Entry 8X9X (electron microscopy, 3.10 A resolution); this record covers chains D and V of the 18 polymer chains in the assembly.

== Chain D ==
Name: Major capsid protein
From: Human alphaherpesvirus 3
UniProt: Q6QCL5 (Q6QCL5_HHV3); residues 26-1394 here = UniProt positions 26-1394
Amino-acid sequence (1369 residues; row label = number of the first residue in the row):
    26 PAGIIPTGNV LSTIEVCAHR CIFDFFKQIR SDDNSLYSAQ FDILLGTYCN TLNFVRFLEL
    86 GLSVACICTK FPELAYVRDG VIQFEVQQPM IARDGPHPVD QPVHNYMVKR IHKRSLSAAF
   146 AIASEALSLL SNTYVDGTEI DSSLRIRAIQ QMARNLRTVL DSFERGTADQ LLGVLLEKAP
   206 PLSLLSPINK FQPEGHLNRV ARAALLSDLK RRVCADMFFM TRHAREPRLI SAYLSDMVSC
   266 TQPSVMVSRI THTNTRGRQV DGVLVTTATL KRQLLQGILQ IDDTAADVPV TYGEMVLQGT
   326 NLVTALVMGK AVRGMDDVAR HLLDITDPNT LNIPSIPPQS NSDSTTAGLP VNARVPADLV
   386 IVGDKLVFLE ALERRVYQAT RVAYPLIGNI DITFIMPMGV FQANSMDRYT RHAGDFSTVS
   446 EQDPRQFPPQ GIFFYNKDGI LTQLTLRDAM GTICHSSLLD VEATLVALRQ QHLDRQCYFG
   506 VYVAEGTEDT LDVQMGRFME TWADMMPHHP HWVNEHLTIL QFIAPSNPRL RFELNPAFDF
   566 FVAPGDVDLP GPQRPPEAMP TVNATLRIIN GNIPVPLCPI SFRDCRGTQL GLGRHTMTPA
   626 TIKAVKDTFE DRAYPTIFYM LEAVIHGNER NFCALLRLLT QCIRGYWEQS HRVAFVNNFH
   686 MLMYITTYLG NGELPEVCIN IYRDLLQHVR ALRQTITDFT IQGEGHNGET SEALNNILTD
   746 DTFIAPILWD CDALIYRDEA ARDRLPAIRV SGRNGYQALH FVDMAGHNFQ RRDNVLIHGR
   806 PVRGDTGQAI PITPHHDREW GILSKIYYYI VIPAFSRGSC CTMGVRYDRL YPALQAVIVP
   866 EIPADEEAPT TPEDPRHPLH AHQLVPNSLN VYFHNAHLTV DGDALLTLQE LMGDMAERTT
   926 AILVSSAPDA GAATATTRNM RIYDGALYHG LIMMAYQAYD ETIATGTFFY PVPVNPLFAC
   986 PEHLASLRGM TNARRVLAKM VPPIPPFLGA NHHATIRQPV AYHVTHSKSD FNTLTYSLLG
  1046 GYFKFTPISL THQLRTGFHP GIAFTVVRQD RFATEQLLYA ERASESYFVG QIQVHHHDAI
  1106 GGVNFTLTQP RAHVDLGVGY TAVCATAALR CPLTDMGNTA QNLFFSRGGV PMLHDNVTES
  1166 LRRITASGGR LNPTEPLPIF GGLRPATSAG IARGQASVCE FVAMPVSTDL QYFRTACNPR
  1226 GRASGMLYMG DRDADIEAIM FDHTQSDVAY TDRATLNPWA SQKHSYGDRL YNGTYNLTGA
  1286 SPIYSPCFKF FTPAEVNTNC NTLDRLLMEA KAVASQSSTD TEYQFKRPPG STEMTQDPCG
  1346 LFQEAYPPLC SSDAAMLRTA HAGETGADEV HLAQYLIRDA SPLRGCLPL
Not modelled in the structure: 339-376
Disulfides: Cys846-Cys985
Sequence notes: conflict Ala814 (Gly in Q6QCL5)

== Chain V ==
Name: Small capsomere-interacting protein
From: Human alphaherpesvirus 3
UniProt: U5NQG6 (U5NQG6_HHV3); residues 10-103 here correspond to UniProt positions 14-107 (UniProt number = residue number + 4)
Amino-acid sequence (94 residues; row label = number of the first residue in the row):
    10 SNPTTFSVEA IAAYTPVALI RLLNASGPLQ PGHRVDIADA RSIYTVGAAA SAARARANHN
    70 ANTIRRTAMF AETDPMTWLR PTVGLRRTFN PRII
Sequence notes: conflict Arg95 (Lys99 in U5NQG6)

== Interface between chain D and chain V ==
Contacting residue pairs - 41 pairs, chain D then chain V:
  Glu654(D) with Phe79(V)
  Arg655(D) with Met78(V); Phe79(V)
  Cys658(D) with Met78(V); Phe79(V), hydrophobic
  Ala659(D) with Met78(V)
  Leu661(D) with Arg95(V); Arg96(V); Thr97(V)
  Arg662(D) with Arg96(V); Phe98(V); Asn99(V)
  Tyr693(D) with Phe79(V); Arg95(V), hydrogen bond (backbone-side chain)
  Asn696(D) with Arg95(V)
  Glu698(D) with Arg95(V), salt bridge; Thr97(V)
  Met789(D) with Val55(V)
  His792(D) with Ser51(V); Val55(V)
  Val807(D) with Phe79(V), hydrophobic
  Arg808(D) with Phe79(V); Ala80(V), hydrogen bond (side chain-backbone)
  Pro857(D) with Thr54(V)
  Gln860(D) with Thr54(V); Ala57(V); Ala58(V)
  Pro865(D) with His68(V), hydrogen bond (backbone-side chain)
  Glu866(D) with Asn67(V)
  Ile867(D) with Asn71(V)
  Asp870(D) with Ile103(V)
  Ala873(D) with Arg101(V)
  Asn892(D) with Ser35(V)
  Asp908(D) with Asn99(V); Pro100(V)
  Leu911(D) with Arg65(V), hydrogen bond (backbone-side chain)
  Gln914(D) with Ala61(V); Arg65(V)
  Glu915(D) with Arg65(V), salt bridge; Arg75(V), salt bridge; Arg96(V), salt bridge
Also at the interface, not in a pair above, chain D (30 interface residues in all): Ile863, Glu871, Glu872, Val890, Asp906
Also at the interface, not in a pair above, chain V (28 interface residues in all): Arg30, Leu32, Tyr53, Ala62, Glu81

== Summary ==
30 residues of chain D and 28 residues of chain V are in contact; the contacts include 4 hydrogen bonds and 4
salt bridges. Polar pairs include Glu698(D)-Arg95(V), Glu915(D)-Arg65(V) and Glu915(D)-Arg75(V).
Here chain D is Major capsid protein and chain V is Small capsomere-interacting protein, both from Human
alphaherpesvirus 3. Entry 8X9X (C-hexon capsomer of the VZV C-Capsid) was determined by electron microscopy
(same publication as 8X9W, 8X9Y, 8X9Z, 8XA0, 8XA1, 8XA2 and 8XA3).
